PDB entry 3P3I | X-ray diffraction, 2.00 A resolution | chains A and B

Chain A (and B):
Molecule: Fluoroacetyl coenzyme A thioesterase
From: Streptomyces cattleya
Notes: chain B of this document is another copy of the same molecule, construct and numbering; everything in this record applies to it too
Reference sequence: Q1EMV2 (Q1EMV2_STRCT); residue numbers follow UniProt; this construct covers 1-139
Amino-acid sequence (143 residues; each row starts with the number of its first residue; numbers below 1 keep their minus sign (Gly-3 is residue -3)):
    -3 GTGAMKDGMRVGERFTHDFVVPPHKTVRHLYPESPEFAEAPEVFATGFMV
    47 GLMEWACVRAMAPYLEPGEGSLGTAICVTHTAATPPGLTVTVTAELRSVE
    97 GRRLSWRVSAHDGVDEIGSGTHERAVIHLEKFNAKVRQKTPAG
Unresolved in the structure: -3 to 1, 137-139 (chain B: -3 to 4, 138-139)
Construct notes: expression tag (-3 to 0); engineered mutation Ala36 (Phe in Q1EMV2)
Ligand contacts:
  - coenzyme A (COA): Leu68, Gly69, Thr70, Ala121, Ile123, Phe128
  - fluoroacetic acid (FAH): Glu50, Ser67, Leu68, Gly69, Arg120
Swiss-Prot annotation at these positions:
  - active site: Thr42, Glu50, His76
  - binding site (substrate): Phe40 to Glu50, Gly69, Arg120
  - binding site (CoA): Gly69, His76, Thr77
Reported in the primary citation:
  - binding site for fluoroacetic acid: Thr42, Gly69, Arg120
  - binding site for fluoroacetic acid: Val23 (proposed by the authors, not directly observed)
  - catalytic residues: Thr42, Glu50, His76
  - mutagenesis - T42A (900-fold), T42C (35-fold), T42S, E50Q (3000-fold), H76A (105-fold): decreased catalytic activity
  - mutagenesis - T42S: increased binding to acetyl-CoA
  - mutagenesis - V23A (100-fold), L26A (900-fold), F33A (2800-fold): decreased catalytic activity on fluoroacetyl-CoA
  - mutagenesis - V23A: unchanged catalytic activity on acetyl-CoA
  - specificity-determining residues: Val23
  - mutagenesis - R120A, R120K, R120Q: decreased stability
  - mutagenesis - V23N, V23Q: abolished catalytic activity on fluoroacetyl-CoA

Interface between chain A and chain B:
Cross-chain cystine bridges: Cys73(A)-Cys73(B)
Contacting residue pairs - 87 pairs, chain A then chain B:
  Phe15(A) - Tyr27(B)  hydrophobic
  His20(A) - Glu29(B)  salt bridge
  Lys21(A) - Leu26(B)  hydrogen bond (side chain-backbone)
  Lys21(A) - Tyr27(B)
  Lys21(A) - Glu29(B)  salt bridge
  Leu26(A) - Lys21(B)  hydrogen bond (backbone-side chain)
  Leu26(A) - Leu26(B)  hydrophobic
  Leu26(A) - Gly43(B)
  Leu26(A) - Phe44(B)
  Leu26(A) - Gly47(B)
  Tyr27(A) - Phe15(B)  hydrophobic
  Tyr27(A) - Lys21(B)
  Tyr27(A) - Phe40(B)
  Tyr27(A) - Phe44(B)  hydrogen bond (side chain-backbone)
  Tyr27(A) - Gly47(B)
  Tyr27(A) - Leu48(B)
  Tyr27(A) - Trp51(B)  hydrophobic
  Glu29(A) - His20(B)  salt bridge
  Glu29(A) - Lys21(B)  salt bridge
  Ser30(A) - Trp51(B)  hydrogen bond
  Glu32(A) - Trp51(B)  hydrogen bond
  Phe33(A) - Trp51(B)  hydrophobic
  Phe33(A) - Val54(B)  hydrophobic
  Glu35(A) - Glu65(B)
  Glu35(A) - Leu125(B)
  Pro37(A) - Ile123(B)  hydrophobic
  Pro37(A) - Phe128(B)  hydrophobic
  Pro37(A) - Asn129(B)
  Val39(A) - Val132(B)  hydrophobic
  Phe40(A) - Tyr27(B)
  Thr42(A) - Glu50(B)
  Thr42(A) - Gly69(B)  hydrogen bond (side chain-backbone)
  Gly43(A) - Gly43(B)
  Gly43(A) - Glu50(B)
  Phe44(A) - Leu26(B)  hydrophobic
  Phe44(A) - Tyr27(B)  hydrogen bond (backbone-side chain)
  Gly47(A) - Tyr27(B)
  Leu48(A) - Tyr27(B)
  Glu50(A) - Thr42(B)
  Trp51(A) - Tyr27(B)  hydrophobic
  Trp51(A) - Glu29(B)
  Trp51(A) - Ser30(B)  hydrogen bond
  Trp51(A) - Glu32(B)  hydrogen bond
  Trp51(A) - Phe33(B)  hydrophobic
  Val54(A) - Glu32(B)
  Val54(A) - Phe33(B)  hydrophobic
  Arg55(A) - Glu32(B)  salt bridge
  Leu68(A) - Pro37(B)  hydrophobic
  Gly69(A) - Thr42(B)
  Gly69(A) - His76(B)
  Thr70(A) - Thr75(B)
  Thr70(A) - His76(B)  hydrogen bond (backbone-backbone)
  Ala71(A) - Val74(B)
  Ile72(A) - Ile72(B)
  Ile72(A) - Cys73(B)
  Ile72(A) - Val74(B)  hydrogen bond (backbone-backbone)
  Cys73(A) - Ile72(B)
  Cys73(A) - Cys73(B)  disulfide
  Val74(A) - Ala71(B)
  Val74(A) - Ile72(B)  hydrogen bond (backbone-backbone)
  Thr75(A) - Thr70(B)
  His76(A) - Gly69(B)
  His76(A) - Thr70(B)  hydrogen bond (backbone-backbone)
  Ala79(A) - Phe128(B)  hydrophobic
  Ala79(A) - Lys135(B)  hydrogen bond (backbone-side chain)
  Pro81(A) - Val132(B)  hydrophobic
  Pro81(A) - Lys135(B)
  Pro81(A) - Thr136(B)
  Pro82(A) - Thr136(B)
  Pro82(A) - Pro137(B)
  Gly83(A) - Pro137(B)
  Leu84(A) - Lys135(B)
  Leu84(A) - Pro137(B)
  Asp108(A) - Lys135(B)  salt bridge
  Val110(A) - Lys135(B)
  Asp111(A) - Lys135(B)  salt bridge
  Ile123(A) - Pro37(B)  hydrophobic
  Leu125(A) - Glu35(B)
  Leu125(A) - Pro37(B)
  Phe128(A) - Ala79(B)  hydrophobic
  Val132(A) - Pro81(B)  hydrophobic
  Lys135(A) - Ala79(B)  hydrogen bond (side chain-backbone)
  Lys135(A) - Leu84(B)
  Lys135(A) - Asp108(B)  salt bridge
  Lys135(A) - Asp111(B)  salt bridge
  Thr136(A) - Pro81(B)
  Thr136(A) - Pro82(B)
Other interface residues (no listed pair), chain A (52 interface residues in all): Pro28, Pro31, Glu38, Met45, Val46, Ala78, Thr80
Other interface residues (no listed pair), chain B (53 interface residues in all): Pro28, Pro31, Val39, Met45, Val46, Arg55, Gly66, Thr77, Ala78, Val110

In short:
52 residues of chain A face 53 of chain B across their interface, with 1 disulfide bond, 15 hydrogen bonds and
9 salt bridges. Polar contacts include His20(A)-Glu29(B), Lys21(A)-Glu29(B) and Arg55(A)-Glu32(B). From the
paper: catalytic residues Thr42(A), Glu50(A) and His76(A); T42A, T42C and T42S of chain A, among others,
reduce catalytic activity; 13 substitutions were tested in all.
Both chains are Fluoroacetyl coenzyme A thioesterase (Streptomyces cattleya). Entry 3P3I (Crystal structure of
the F36A mutant of the fluoroacetyl-CoA-specific thioesterase FlK in complex with fluoroacetate and ...) was
determined by X-ray diffraction, deposited together with 3P2Q, 3P2R, 3P2S and 3P3F.
